PDB entry 4F4Q | X-ray diffraction, 2.62 A resolution | chain A

Chain A:
Protein: DprE1
Organism: Mycobacterium smegmatis
Notes: fragment: DprE1
Reference sequence: A0R607 (A0R607_MYCS2); residues 1-468 here = UniProt positions 1-468
Chain sequence (468 residues; row label = number of the first residue in the row):
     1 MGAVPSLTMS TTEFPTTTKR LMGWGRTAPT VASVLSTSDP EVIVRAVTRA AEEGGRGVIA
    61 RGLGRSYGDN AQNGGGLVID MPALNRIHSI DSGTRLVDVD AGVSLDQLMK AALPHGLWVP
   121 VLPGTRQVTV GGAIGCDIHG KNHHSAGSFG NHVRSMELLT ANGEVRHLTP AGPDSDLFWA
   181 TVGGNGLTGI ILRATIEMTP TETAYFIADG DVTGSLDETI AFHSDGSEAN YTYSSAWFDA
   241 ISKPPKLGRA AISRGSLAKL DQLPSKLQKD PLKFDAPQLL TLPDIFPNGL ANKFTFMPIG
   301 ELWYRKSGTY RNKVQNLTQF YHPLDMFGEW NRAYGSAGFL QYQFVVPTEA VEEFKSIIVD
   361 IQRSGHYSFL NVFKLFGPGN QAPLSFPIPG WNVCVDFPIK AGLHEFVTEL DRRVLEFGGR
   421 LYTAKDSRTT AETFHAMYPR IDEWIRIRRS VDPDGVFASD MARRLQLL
Disordered / not traced: 1-14, 275-302, 324-337
Glycans and other covalent adducts: compound 0SK linked to Cys394
Small-molecule neighbours:
  - 0SK (8-(hydroxyamino)-2-[(2S)-2-methyl-1,4-dioxa-8-azaspiro[4.5]dec-8-yl]-6-(trifluoromethyl)-4H-1,3-benzothiazin-4-one): Gly124, His139, Gly140, Lys141, Ser235, Tyr321, Gln343, Leu370, Val372, Lys374, Phe376, Asn392, Lys425
  - FAD (flavin-adenine dinucleotide): Trp24, Ile59, Ala60, Arg61, Gly62, Leu63, Gly64, Arg65, Ser66, Tyr67, Asn70, Ala71, Met81, Ala101, Pro123, Gly124, Thr125, Gln127, Val128, Thr129, Gly131, Gly132, Gly135, Cys136, Ile138, His139, Asn185, Gly186, Gly189, Ile190, Ile191, Tyr422, Ala424, Lys425
From the paper describing this entry:
  - binding site for 0SK: Tyr67, His139, Gly140, Lys141, Leu370, Lys374, Phe376, Asn392, Cys394, Lys425
  - conformationally variable residues (loop rearrangement, order/disorder transition, side-chain flip): Pro323 to Glu329, Cys394
  - mutagenesis - Q343A (10-fold), C394G (14-fold): decreased catalytic activity
  - mutagenesis - K425A: abolished catalytic activity
  - catalytic residues: Lys425

Overview:
Chain A binds flavin-adenine dinucleotide. Compound 0SK is covalently linked to Cys394. From the paper: the
catalytic residue Lys425; Q343A and C394G reduce catalytic activity.
Chain A is DprE1 (Mycobacterium smegmatis); the structure, Crystal structure of M. smegmatis DprE1 in complex
with FAD and covalently bound BTZ043, was determined by X-ray diffraction (same publication as 4AUT).
